2J9L - chains A and B of the 6 polymer chains in the assembly; structure by X-ray diffraction, 2.30 A resolution.

== Chain A (and B) ==
Name: Chloride channel protein 5
From: Homo sapiens
Notes: fragment: cytoplasmic domain, residues 571-746; chain B of this document is another copy of the same molecule, construct and numbering; everything in this record applies to it too
UniProt: P51795 (CLCN5_HUMAN); numbering as in UniProt (aligned over 571-746)
Chain sequence (185 residues; numbered 570 to 754; the number before each row is that of its first residue):
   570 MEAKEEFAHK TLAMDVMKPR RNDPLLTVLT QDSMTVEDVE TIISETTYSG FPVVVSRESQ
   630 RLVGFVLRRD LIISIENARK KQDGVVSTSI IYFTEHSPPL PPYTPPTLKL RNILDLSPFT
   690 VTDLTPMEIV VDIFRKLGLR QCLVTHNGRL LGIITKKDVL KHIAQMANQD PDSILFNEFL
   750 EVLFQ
Disordered / not traced: 570-577, 738-744, 752-754 (chain B: 570-577, 739-743, 754)
Differences from the reference sequence: expression tag (570, 747-754)
Residues lining bound ligands: ATP (adenosine-5'-triphosphate): Lys587, Leu595, Thr596, Thr616, Tyr617, Ser618, Gly619, Phe620, Pro621, Ile722, Thr724, Lys726, Asp727

== How chain A and chain B interact ==
Pairs across the interface (25; chain A residue first):
  Arg630(A) - Asn716(B)  hydrogen bond (side chain-backbone)
  Arg630(A) - Arg718(B)
  Leu631(A) - Asn716(B)
  Leu631(A) - Gly717(B)
  Val632(A) - Asn716(B)
  Leu685(A) - Thr691(B)  hydrogen bond (backbone-side chain)
  Ser686(A) - Thr691(B)  hydrogen bond
  Ser686(A) - Leu693(B)
  Ser686(A) - Thr694(B)  hydrogen bond
  Phe688(A) - Ile702(B)  hydrophobic
  Thr691(A) - Leu685(B)  hydrogen bond (side chain-backbone)
  Thr691(A) - Ser686(B)  hydrogen bond
  Leu693(A) - Arg680(B)
  Leu693(A) - Leu685(B)  hydrophobic
  Leu693(A) - Ser686(B)
  Thr694(A) - Ser686(B)  hydrogen bond
  Lys705(A) - Lys705(B)
  Leu706(A) - Lys705(B)
  Asn716(A) - Val624(B)
  Asn716(A) - Arg630(B)  hydrogen bond (backbone-side chain)
  Asn716(A) - Leu631(B)
  Asn716(A) - Val632(B)
  Gly717(A) - Leu631(B)
  Gly717(A) - Gly717(B)
  Arg718(A) - Arg630(B)
Other interface residues (no listed pair), chain A (17 interface residues in all): Val624, Pro695, Ile702
Other interface residues (no listed pair), chain B (20 interface residues in all): Gln600, Pro687, Phe688, Ile698, Leu706

== Overview ==
17 residues of chain A face 20 of chain B across their interface; the contacts include 8 hydrogen bonds. Polar
contacts include Arg630(A)-Asn716(B), Leu685(A)-Thr691(B) and Ser686(A)-Thr691(B). Bound to chain A: ATP.
Both chains are Chloride channel protein 5 (Homo sapiens). Entry 2J9L (Cytoplasmic Domain of the Human
Chloride Transporter ClC-5 in complex with ATP) was determined by X-ray diffraction, deposited together with
2JA3.
